PDB entry 3KLI | X-ray diffraction, 2.65 A resolution | chains A and B

# Chain A
Molecule: Reverse transcriptase/ribonuclease H
From: Human immunodeficiency virus type 1
Notes: EC 2.7.7.49, 2.7.7.7, 3.1.26.4
UniProt: P03366 (POL_HV1B1); residues 1-560 here correspond to UniProt positions 600-1159 (UniProt number = residue number + 599)
Sequence (562 residues; numbered -1 to 560; the number before each row is that of its first residue; numbers below 1 keep their minus sign (Met-1 is residue -1)):
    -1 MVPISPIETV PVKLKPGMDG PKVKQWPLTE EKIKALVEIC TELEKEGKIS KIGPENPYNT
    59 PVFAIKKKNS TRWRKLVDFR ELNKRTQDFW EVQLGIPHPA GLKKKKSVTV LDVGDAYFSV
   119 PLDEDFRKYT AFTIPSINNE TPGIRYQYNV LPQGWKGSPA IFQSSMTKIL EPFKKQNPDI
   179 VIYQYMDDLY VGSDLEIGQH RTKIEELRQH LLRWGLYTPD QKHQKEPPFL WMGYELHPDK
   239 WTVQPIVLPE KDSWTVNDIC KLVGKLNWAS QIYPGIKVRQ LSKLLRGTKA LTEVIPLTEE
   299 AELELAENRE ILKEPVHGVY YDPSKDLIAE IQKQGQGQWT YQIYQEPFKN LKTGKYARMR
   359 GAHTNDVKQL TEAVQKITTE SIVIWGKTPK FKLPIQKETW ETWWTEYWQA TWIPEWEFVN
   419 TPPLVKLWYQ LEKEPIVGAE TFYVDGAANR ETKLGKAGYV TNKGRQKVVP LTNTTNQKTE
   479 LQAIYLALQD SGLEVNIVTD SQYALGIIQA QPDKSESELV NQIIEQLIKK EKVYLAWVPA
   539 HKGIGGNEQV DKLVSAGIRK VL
Disordered / not traced: -1 to 0, 552-560
Differences from the reference sequence: expression tag (-1 to 0); engineered mutation Leu41 (Met640 in P03366), Asn67 (Asp666 in P03366), Arg70 (Lys669 in P03366), Tyr215 (Thr814 in P03366), Gln219 (Lys818 in P03366), Cys258 (Gln857 in P03366), Ser280 (Cys879 in P03366)
UniProt features mapped onto this chain:
  - region: Phe227 to His235 (RT 'primer grip')
  - motif: Trp398 to Trp414 (Tryptophan repeat motif)
  - binding site (Mg(2+)): Asp110, Asp185, Asp186, Asp443, Glu478, Asp498, Asp549
  - site: Trp401 (Essential for RT p66/p51 heterodimerization), Trp414 (Essential for RT p66/p51 heterodimerization), Phe440, Tyr441 (Cleavage), Leu560 (Cleavage)
Reported in the primary citation:
  - contacts within the chain: Tyr215-Pro217
  - conformationally variable residues (side-chain flip): Arg70, Tyr215

# Chain B
Molecule: p51 RT
From: Human immunodeficiency virus type 1
UniProt: P03366 (POL_HV1B1); residues 1-428 here correspond to UniProt positions 600-1027 (UniProt number = residue number + 599)
Sequence (437 residues; row label = number of the first residue in the row):
     1 PISPIETVPV KLKPGMDGPK VKQWPLTEEK IKALVEICTE MEKEGKISKI GPENPYNTPV
    61 FAIKKKDSTK WRKLVDFREL NKRTQDFWEV QLGIPHPAGL KKKKSVTVLD VGDAYFSVPL
   121 DEDFRKYTAF TIPSINNETP GIRYQYNVLP QGWKGSPAIF QSSMTKILEP FKKQNPDIVI
   181 YQYMDDLYVG SDLEIGQHRT KIEELRQHLL RWGLTTPDKK HQKEPPFLWM GYELHPDKWT
   241 VQPIVLPEKD SWTVNDIQKL VGKLNWASQI YPGIKVRQLS KLLRGTKALT EVIPLTEEAE
   301 LELAENREIL KEPVHGVYYD PSKDLIAEIQ KQGQGQWTYQ IYQEPFKNLK TGKYARMRGA
   361 HTNDVKQLTE AVQKITTESI VIWGKTPKFK LPIQKETWET WWTEYWQATW IPEWEFVNTP
   421 PLVKLWYQGG HHHHHHH
Disordered / not traced: 428-437
Differences from the reference sequence: engineered mutation Ser280 (Cys879 in P03366); expression tag (429-437)
UniProt features mapped onto this chain:
  - region: Phe227 to His235 (RT 'primer grip')
  - motif: Trp398 to Trp414 (Tryptophan repeat motif)
  - binding site (Mg(2+)): Asp110, Asp185, Asp186
  - site (Essential for RT p66/p51 heterodimerization): Trp401, Trp414

# How chain A and chain B interact
Residue-residue contacts (110):
  Val8(A) - Glu53(B)
  Pro9(A) - Glu53(B)
  Gln85(A) - Glu53(B)  hydrogen bond (side chain-backbone)
  Asp86(A) - Pro55(B)
  Phe87(A) - Pro52(B)
  Phe87(A) - Glu53(B)
  Trp88(A) - Lys20(B)
  Trp88(A) - Val21(B)
  Trp88(A) - Pro52(B)  hydrogen bond (backbone-backbone)
  Trp88(A) - Asn54(B)
  Trp88(A) - Pro55(B)
  Trp88(A) - Asn57(B)
  Trp88(A) - Thr131(B)
  Trp88(A) - Arg143(B)
  Val90(A) - Pro140(B)  hydrophobic
  Val90(A) - Gly141(B)  hydrogen bond (backbone-backbone)
  Val90(A) - Arg143(B)
  Gln91(A) - Asn137(B)
  Leu92(A) - Gln23(B)
  Leu92(A) - Asn137(B)  hydrogen bond (backbone-side chain)
  Gly93(A) - Asn137(B)
  Ile94(A) - Asn137(B)
  Pro95(A) - Asn136(B)
  Pro95(A) - Asn137(B)
  His96(A) - Asn136(B)  hydrogen bond (backbone-side chain)
  Gly99(A) - Asn136(B)
  Ala158(A) - Pro52(B)
  Gln161(A) - Pro140(B)
  Ser162(A) - Pro52(B)
  Thr165(A) - Pro140(B)
  Glu169(A) - Lys49(B)  salt bridge
  Lys172(A) - Thr139(B)
  Val179(A) - Glu138(B)
  Tyr181(A) - Asn136(B)
  Tyr181(A) - Glu138(B)  hydrogen bond
  Gln182(A) - Glu138(B)
  Gln373(A) - Glu396(B)
  Gln373(A) - Thr397(B)  hydrogen bond
  Gln373(A) - Thr400(B)
  Thr376(A) - Trp401(B)
  Thr377(A) - Pro25(B)
  Ile380(A) - Leu26(B)
  Ile380(A) - Thr27(B)
  Val381(A) - Pro25(B)  hydrophobic
  Val381(A) - Ile135(B)
  Val381(A) - Asn136(B)  hydrogen bond (backbone-backbone)
  Ile382(A) - Ile135(B)
  Ile382(A) - Asn136(B)
  Trp383(A) - Ile135(B)
  Gly384(A) - Thr27(B)
  Gly384(A) - Glu28(B)  hydrogen bond (backbone-backbone)
  Gly384(A) - Ile135(B)
  Trp402(A) - Lys331(B)  hydrogen bond (backbone-side chain)
  Trp402(A) - His361(B)
  Trp402(A) - Thr362(B)  hydrogen bond (side chain-backbone)
  Trp402(A) - Asp364(B)  hydrogen bond
  Tyr405(A) - Lys331(B)  hydrogen bond (backbone-side chain)
  Trp406(A) - Lys331(B)
  Trp406(A) - Thr419(B)  hydrogen bond (side chain-backbone)
  Gln407(A) - Lys331(B)  hydrogen bond (backbone-side chain)
  Gln407(A) - Pro392(B)
  Gln407(A) - Gln394(B)
  Gln407(A) - Val417(B)  hydrogen bond (side chain-backbone)
  Gln407(A) - Asn418(B)
  Gln407(A) - Thr419(B)
  Ala408(A) - Lys331(B)
  Ala408(A) - Trp337(B)  hydrophobic
  Ala408(A) - Asp364(B)
  Ala408(A) - Pro392(B)  hydrogen bond (backbone-backbone)
  Ala408(A) - Ile393(B)
  Thr409(A) - Asp364(B)  hydrogen bond (backbone-side chain)
  Trp410(A) - Thr362(B)
  Trp410(A) - Asn363(B)
  Trp410(A) - Val365(B)  hydrophobic
  Trp410(A) - Trp401(B)  hydrophobic
  Trp410(A) - Tyr405(B)
  Pro412(A) - Trp401(B)  hydrophobic
  Pro433(A) - Asn255(B)
  Pro433(A) - Leu289(B)  hydrophobic
  Pro433(A) - Thr290(B)
  Ile434(A) - Thr290(B)
  Val435(A) - Thr290(B)
  Thr439(A) - Ala288(B)
  Thr439(A) - Leu289(B)
  Tyr441(A) - Gln258(B)
  Tyr441(A) - Thr286(B)
  Tyr441(A) - Lys287(B)  hydrogen bond (side chain-backbone)
  Val458(A) - Thr286(B)
  Thr459(A) - Thr286(B)
  Asn460(A) - Thr286(B)
  Asn460(A) - Ala288(B)
  Asn494(A) - Leu289(B)
  Val496(A) - Leu289(B)  hydrophobic
  Gln500(A) - Pro421(B)
  Leu503(A) - Pro421(B)  hydrophobic
  Tyr532(A) - Asn255(B)  hydrogen bond
  Tyr532(A) - Lys259(B)  hydrogen bond
  Tyr532(A) - Leu289(B)  hydrophobic
  Ala534(A) - Lys259(B)
  Val536(A) - Gln258(B)
  Pro537(A) - Gly262(B)
  Pro537(A) - Asn265(B)
  Ile542(A) - Val261(B)  hydrophobic
  Ile542(A) - Leu283(B)  hydrophobic
  Gly543(A) - Leu283(B)
  Gly543(A) - Arg284(B)
  Gly543(A) - Gly285(B)  hydrogen bond (backbone-backbone)
  Gly544(A) - Gly285(B)  hydrogen bond (backbone-backbone)
  Gly544(A) - Thr286(B)
  Glu546(A) - Arg284(B)  salt bridge
Interface residues without a listed pair, chain A (65 interface residues in all): Leu100, Ile159, Gly436, Lys540, Gly541, Gln547
Interface residues without a listed pair, chain B (64 interface residues in all): Lys22, Trp24, Tyr56, Pro133, Val254, Ser280, Leu368, Pro420, Leu422

# In short
The interface between chain A and chain B involves 65 residues on one side and 64 on the other; the contacts
include 23 hydrogen bonds and 2 salt bridges. Among the polar pairs are Glu169(A)-Lys49(B),
Glu546(A)-Arg284(B) and Gln85(A)-Glu53(B). From the paper: conformational variability at Arg70(A) and
Tyr215(A); contacts within the chain involving Tyr215(A) and Pro217(A).
Here chain A is Reverse transcriptase/ribonuclease H and chain B is p51 RT, both from Human immunodeficiency
virus type 1. Entry 3KLI (Crystal structure of unliganded AZT-resistant HIV-1 Reverse Transcriptase) was
determined by X-ray diffraction together with 3KLE, 3KLF, 3KLG and 3KLH from the same study.
